Entry 3L74 (X-ray diffraction, 2.76 A resolution); this record covers chains D and J of the 20 polymer chains in the assembly.

# Chain D
Name: Mitochondrial cytochrome C1, heme protein
Organism: Gallus gallus
Notes: EC 1.10.2.2
UniProt: D0VX26 (D0VX26_CHICK); residues 1-241 here = UniProt positions 1-241
Chain sequence (241 residues; row label = number of the first residue in the row):
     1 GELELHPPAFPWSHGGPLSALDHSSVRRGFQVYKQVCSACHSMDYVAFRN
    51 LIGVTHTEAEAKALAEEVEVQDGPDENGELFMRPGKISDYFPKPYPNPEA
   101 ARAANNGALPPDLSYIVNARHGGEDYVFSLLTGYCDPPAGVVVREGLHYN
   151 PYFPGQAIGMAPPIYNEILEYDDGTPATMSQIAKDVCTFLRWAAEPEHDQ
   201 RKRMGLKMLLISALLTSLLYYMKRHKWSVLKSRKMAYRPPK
Metal / ion sites: heme c Fe: His-41, Met-160
Small-molecule neighbours: heme c (HEC): Val-32, Val-36, Cys-37, Cys-40, His-41, Asn-105, Ala-108, Leu-109, Pro-110, Pro-111, Leu-113, Ile-116, Arg-120, Tyr-126, Val-127, Leu-130, Leu-131, Phe-153, Ile-158, Gly-159, Met-160, Pro-163, Ile-164, Val-186, Leu-190

# Chain J
Name: Mitochondrial ubiquinol-cytochrome C reductase 7.2 kDa protein
Organism: Gallus gallus
Notes: EC 1.10.2.2
UniProt: D0VX27 (D0VX27_CHICK); residues 4-64 here correspond to UniProt positions 1-61 (UniProt number = residue number - 3)
Chain sequence (61 residues; row label = number of the first residue in the row):
     4 ALLRQAYSALFRRTSTFALTVVLGAVLFERAFDQGADAIFEHLNEGKLWK
    54 HIKHKYEASEE

# Chain D / chain J interface
Contacting residue pairs (35; chain D residue first):
  Ser-13(D) / Lys-50(J)  hydrogen bond (backbone-side chain)
  Leu-18(D) / Phe-43(J)
  Leu-18(D) / Leu-46(J)  hydrophobic
  Leu-18(D) / Asn-47(J)  hydrogen bond (backbone-side chain)
  Ser-19(D) / Asn-47(J)
  Ser-19(D) / Lys-50(J)
  Ala-20(D) / Asn-47(J)  hydrogen bond (backbone-side chain)
  Ala-20(D) / Lys-50(J)  hydrogen bond (backbone-side chain)
  Ala-20(D) / Leu-51(J)  hydrophobic
  Leu-21(D) / Lys-50(J)
  Asp-22(D) / Lys-50(J)
  His-23(D) / Lys-50(J)  hydrogen bond (backbone-backbone)
  His-23(D) / Trp-52(J)
  Ser-24(D) / Ile-55(J)
  Arg-27(D) / Tyr-59(J)
  Gly-53(D) / Trp-52(J)
  Val-54(D) / Trp-52(J)
  Thr-55(D) / Trp-52(J)
  His-56(D) / Trp-52(J)
  Thr-57(D) / Trp-52(J)
  Thr-57(D) / Tyr-59(J)
  Thr-57(D) / Glu-60(J)
  Glu-60(D) / Tyr-59(J)
  Asp-199(D) / Phe-43(J)
  Asp-199(D) / Leu-51(J)
  Arg-203(D) / Asp-40(J)  salt bridge
  Arg-203(D) / Phe-43(J)
  Arg-203(D) / Glu-44(J)  salt bridge
  Leu-206(D) / Ala-39(J)
  Lys-207(D) / Phe-35(J)
  Lys-207(D) / Asp-36(J)  salt bridge
  Lys-207(D) / Ala-39(J)
  Leu-210(D) / Phe-35(J)  hydrophobic
  Ile-211(D) / Phe-31(J)  hydrophobic
  Ile-211(D) / Phe-35(J)  hydrophobic
Other interface residues (no listed pair), chain D (23 interface residues in all): Lys-202, Leu-214
Other interface residues (no listed pair), chain J (17 interface residues in all): Ile-42, Lys-58

# In short
Chain D and chain J form an interface of 23 and 17 residues respectively, with 5 hydrogen bonds and 3 salt
bridges. Polar pairs include Arg-203(D)/Asp-40(J), Arg-203(D)/Glu-44(J) and Lys-207(D)/Asp-36(J). Ligands of
chain D: heme c. His-41(D) and Met-160(D) form the heme c Fe site.
Chain D is Mitochondrial cytochrome C1, heme protein and chain J is Mitochondrial ubiquinol-cytochrome C
reductase 7.2 kDa protein, both from Gallus gallus; the structure, Cytochrome BC1 complex from chicken with
famoxadone bound, was determined by X-ray diffraction.
